Entry 8OPY (X-ray diffraction, 2.45 A resolution); this record covers chains B and C of the 4 polymer chains in the assembly.

== Chain B ==
Name: 3-hydroxyacyl-CoA dehydrogenase
Source organism: Mycobacterium tuberculosis H37Rv
Notes: EC 1.1.1.35
Reference sequence: O53872 (O53872_MYCTU); numbering as in UniProt (aligned over 1-720)
Amino-acid sequence (736 residues; each row starts with the number of its first residue; numbers below 1 keep their minus sign (Met-15 is residue -15)):
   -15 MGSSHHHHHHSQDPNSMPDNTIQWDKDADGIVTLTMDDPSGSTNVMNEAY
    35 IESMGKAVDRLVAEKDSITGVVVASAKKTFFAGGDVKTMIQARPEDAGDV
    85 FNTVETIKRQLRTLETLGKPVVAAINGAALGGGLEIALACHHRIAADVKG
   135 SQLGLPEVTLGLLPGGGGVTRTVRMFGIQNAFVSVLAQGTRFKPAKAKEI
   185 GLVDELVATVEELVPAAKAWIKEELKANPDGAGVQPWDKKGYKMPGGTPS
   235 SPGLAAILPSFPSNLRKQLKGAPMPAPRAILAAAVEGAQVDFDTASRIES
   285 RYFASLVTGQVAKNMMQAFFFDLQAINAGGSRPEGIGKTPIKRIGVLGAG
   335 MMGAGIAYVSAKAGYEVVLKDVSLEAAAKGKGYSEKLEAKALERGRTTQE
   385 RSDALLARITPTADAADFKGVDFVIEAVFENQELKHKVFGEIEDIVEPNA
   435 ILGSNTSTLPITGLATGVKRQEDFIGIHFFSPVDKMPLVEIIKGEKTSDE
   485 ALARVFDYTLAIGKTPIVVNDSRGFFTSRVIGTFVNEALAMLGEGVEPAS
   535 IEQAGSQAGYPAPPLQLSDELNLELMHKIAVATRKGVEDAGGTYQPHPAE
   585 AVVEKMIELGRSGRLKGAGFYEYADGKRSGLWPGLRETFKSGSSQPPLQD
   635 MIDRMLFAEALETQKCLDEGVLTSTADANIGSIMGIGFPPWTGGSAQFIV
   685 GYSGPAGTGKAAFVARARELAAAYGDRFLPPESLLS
Disordered / not traced: -15, -6 to 0
Construct notes: initiating methionine (-15); expression tag (-14 to 0)

== Chain C ==
Name: Putative acyltransferase Rv0859
Source organism: Mycobacterium tuberculosis H37Rv
Notes: EC 2.3.1.-
Reference sequence: O53871 (Y0859_MYCTU); residue numbers follow UniProt; this construct covers 1-403
Amino-acid sequence (403 residues; row label = number of the first residue in the row):
     1 MSEEAFIYEAIRTPRGKQKNGSLHEVKPLSLVVGLIDELRKRHPDLDENL
    51 ISDVILGCVSPVGDQGGDIARAAVLASGMPVTSGGVQLNRFCASGLEAVN
   101 TAAQKVRSGWDDLVLAGGVESMSRVPMGSDGGAMGLDPATNYDVMFVPQS
   151 IGADLIATIEGFSREDVDAYALRSQQKAAEAWSGGYFAKSVVPVRDQNGL
   201 LILDHDEHMRPDTTKEGLAKLKPAFEGLAALGGFDDVALQKYHWVEKINH
   251 VHTGGNSSGIVDGAALVMIGSAAAGKLQGLTPRARIVATATSGADPVIML
   301 TGPTPATRKVLDRAGLTVDDIDLFELNEAFASVVLKFQKDLNIPDEKLNV
   351 NGGAIAMGHPLGATGAMILGTMVDELERRNARRALITLCIGGGMGVATII
   401 ERV
Disordered / not traced: 1, 225-231

== Chain B / chain C interface ==
Contacting residue pairs - 42 pairs, chain B then chain C:
  Ala239(B) with Leu136(C)
  Leu242(B) with Leu136(C)
  Pro243(B) with Gly135(C); Leu136(C), hydrophobic; Asn141(C)
  Ser244(B) with Gly232(C); Phe234(C)
  Pro246(B) with Pro138(C), hydrophobic; Asn141(C); Tyr142(C)
  Ser247(B) with Gly232(C), hydrogen bond (side chain-backbone); Phe234(C); Val237(C)
  Asn248(B) with Gly232(C), hydrogen bond (backbone-backbone); Gly233(C)
  Arg250(B) with Tyr142(C), hydrogen bond (side chain-backbone); Met145(C); Gln240(C), hydrogen bond (backbone-side chain)
  Lys251(B) with Gly233(C); Asp236(C)
  Leu253(B) with Tyr142(C)
  Lys254(B) with Gln240(C)
  Gly255(B) with Gln240(C)
  Arg262(B) with Ala139(C), hydrogen bond (side chain-backbone); Tyr142(C); Asp143(C), salt bridge
  Leu265(B) with Pro138(C), hydrophobic
  Ala266(B) with Pro138(C), hydrophobic
  Val269(B) with Pro138(C), hydrophobic
  Glu270(B) with Asp137(C)
  Tyr286(B) with Ala139(C)
  Ala533(B) with His243(C); Trp244(C)
  Ser534(B) with His243(C), hydrogen bond; Trp244(C), hydrogen bond (side chain-backbone)
  Gln537(B) with Leu239(C), hydrogen bond (side chain-backbone); Gln240(C); His243(C)
  Gln541(B) with Gln240(C), hydrogen bond (side chain-backbone)
  Gly614(B) with Glu246(C)
  Leu615(B) with Glu246(C), hydrogen bond (backbone-side chain)
  Leu632(B) with His243(C)
Also at the interface, not in a pair above, chain B (29 interface residues in all): Pro233, Leu249, Ala256, Glu531
Also at the interface, not in a pair above, chain C (21 interface residues in all): Phe146, Val245

== Overview ==
29 residues of chain B and 21 residues of chain C are in contact, with 10 hydrogen bonds and 1 salt bridge.
Polar pairs include Arg262(B)-Asp143(C), Ser247(B)-Gly232(C) and Arg250(B)-Tyr142(C).
Chain B is 3-hydroxyacyl-CoA dehydrogenase and chain C is Putative acyltransferase Rv0859, both from
Mycobacterium tuberculosis H37Rv; the structure, Structure of Mycobacterium tuberculosis beta-oxidation
trifunctional enzyme in complex with Fragment-B-DNQ, was determined by X-ray diffraction (same publication as
8OPU, 8OPV, 8OPW, 8OPX, 8OQL, 8OQM and 10 further entries).
